PDB entry 9JS4 | electron microscopy, 3.80 A resolution | chains A and C of the 3 polymer chains in the assembly

# Chain A
Protein: Light chain of 8G3
Organism: Homo sapiens
Amino-acid sequence (217 residues; numbered 1 to 217; the number before each row is that of its first residue):
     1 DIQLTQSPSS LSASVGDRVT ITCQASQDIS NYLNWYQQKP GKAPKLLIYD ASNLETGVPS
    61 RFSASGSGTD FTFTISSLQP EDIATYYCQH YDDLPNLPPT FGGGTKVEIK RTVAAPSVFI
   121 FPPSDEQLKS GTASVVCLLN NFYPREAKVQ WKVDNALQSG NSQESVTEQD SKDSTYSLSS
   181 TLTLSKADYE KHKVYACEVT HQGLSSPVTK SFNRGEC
Unresolved in the structure: 108-217
Disulfide bonds: C23-C88

# Chain C
Protein: Spike glycoprotein
Organism: Severe acute respiratory syndrome coronavirus
Notes: fragment: RBD domain
UniProt: P0DTC2 (SPIKE_SARS2); the construct has insertions or renumbered stretches relative to UniProt, so the offset changes along the chain: 14-208 = UniProt 16-210; 211-1207 = UniProt 211-1207
Amino-acid sequence (1233 residues; row label = number of the first residue in the row):
    14 VNLTTRTQLP PAYTNSFTRG VYYPDKVFRS SVLHSTQDLF LPFFSNVTWF HVIHVSGTNG
    74 TKRFDNPVLP FNDGVYFASI EKSNIIRGWI FGTTLDSKTQ SLLIVNNATN VVIKVCEFQF
   134 CNDPFLGVYD HKNNKSWMES EFRVYSSANN CTFEYVSQPF LMDLEGKQGN FKNLREFVFK
   194 NIDGYFKIYS KHTPIIVREP EDLPQGFSAL EPLVDLPIGI NITRFQTLLA LHRSYLTPGD
   254 SSSGWTAGAA AYYVGYLQPR TFLLKYNENG TITDAVDCAL DPLSETKCTL KSFTVEKGIY
   314 QTSNFRVQPT ESIVRFPNIT NLCPFDEVFN ATRFASVYAW NRKRISNCVA DYSVLYNLAP
   374 FFTFKCYGVS PTKLNDLCFT NVYADSFVIR GDEVRQIAPG QTGNIADYNY KLPDDFTGCV
   434 IAWNSNKLDS KVSGNYNYLY RLFRKSNLKP FERDISTEIY QAGNKPCNGV AGFNCYFPLR
   494 SYSFRPTYGV GHQPYRVVVL SFELLHAPAT VCGPKKSTNL VKNKCVNFNF NGLKGTGVLT
   554 ESNKKFLPFQ QFGRDIADTT DAVRDPQTLE ILDITPCSFG GVSVITPGTN TSNQVAVLYQ
   614 GVNCTEVPVA IHADQLTPTW RVYSTGSNVF QTRAGCLIGA EYVNNSYECD IPIGAGICAS
   674 YQTQTKSHGS ASSVASQSII AYTMSLGAEN SVAYSNNSIA IPTNFTISVT TEILPVSMTK
   734 TSVDCTMYIC GDSTECSNLL LQYGSFCTQL KRALTGIAVE QDKNTQEVFA QVKQIYKTPP
   794 IKYFGGFNFS QILPDPSKPS KRSPIEDLLF NKVTLADAGF IKQYGDCLGD IAARDLICAQ
   854 KFKGLTVLPP LLTDEMIAQY TSALLAGTIT SGWTFGAGPA LQIPFPMQMA YRFNGIGVTQ
   914 NVLYENQKLI ANQFNSAIGK IQDSLSSTPS ALGKLQDVVN HNAQALNTLV KQLSSKFGAI
   974 SSVLNDIFSR LDPPEAEVQI DRLITGRLQS LQTYVTQQLI RAAEIRASAN LAATKMSECV
  1034 LGQSKRVDFC GKGYHLMSFP QSAPHGVVFL HVTYVPAQEK NFTTAPAICH DGKAHFPREG
  1094 VFVSNGTHWF VTQRNFYEPQ IITTDNTFVS GNCDVVIGIV NNTVYDPLQP ELDSFKEELD
  1154 KYFKNHTSPD VDLGDISGIN ASVVNIQKEI DRLNEVAKNL NESLIDLQEL GKYEQGYIPE
  1214 APRDGQAYVR KDGEWVLLST FLAHHHHHHH HHH
Unresolved in the structure: 14-332, 529-1246
Disulfide bonds: C336-C361, C379-C432, C391-C525, C480-C488
Differences from the reference sequence: variant V65 (Ala67 in P0DTC2), I93 (Thr95 in P0DTC2), D143 (Tyr145 in P0DTC2), E214 (Arg in P0DTC2), D339 (Gly in P0DTC2), L371 (Ser in P0DTC2), P373 (Ser in P0DTC2), F375 (Ser in P0DTC2), N417 (Lys in P0DTC2), K440 (Asn in P0DTC2), S446 (Gly in P0DTC2), N477 (Ser in P0DTC2), K478 (Thr in P0DTC2), A484 (Glu in P0DTC2), R493 (Gln in P0DTC2), S496 (Gly in P0DTC2), R498 (Gln in P0DTC2), Y501 (Asn in P0DTC2), H505 (Tyr in P0DTC2), K547 (Thr in P0DTC2), G614 (Asp in P0DTC2), Y655 (His in P0DTC2), K679 (Asn in P0DTC2), H681 (Pro in P0DTC2), K764 (Asn in P0DTC2), Y796 (Asp in P0DTC2), K856 (Asn in P0DTC2), H954 (Gln in P0DTC2), K969 (Asn in P0DTC2), F981 (Leu in P0DTC2), P986 (Lys in P0DTC2), P987 (Val in P0DTC2); insertion (209-210); conflict R211 (Asn in P0DTC2), E212 (Leu in P0DTC2), P213 (Val in P0DTC2), G682 (Arg in P0DTC2), S683 (Arg in P0DTC2), S685 (Arg in P0DTC2), P817 (Phe in P0DTC2), P892 (Ala in P0DTC2), P899 (Ala in P0DTC2), P942 (Ala in P0DTC2); expression tag (1208-1246)
UniProt features mapped onto this chain:
  - region: N280 to C301 (Putative superantigen), R403 to D405 (Integrin-binding motif), N448 to F456 (Immunodominant HLA epitope recognized by the CD8+), S816 to Y837 (Fusion peptide 1), K835 to F855 (Fusion peptide 2), D1163 to E1202 (Heptad repeat 2)
  - site: R815, S816 (Cleavage)
  - glycosylation: N15 (N-linked (GlcNAc...) (complex) asparagine), N59 (N-linked (GlcNAc...) (hybrid) asparagine), N72 (N-linked (GlcNAc...) (complex) asparagine), N120 (N-linked (GlcNAc...) (hybrid) asparagine), N147 (N-linked (GlcNAc...) (complex) asparagine), N163 (N-linked (GlcNAc...) (complex) asparagine), N234 (N-linked (GlcNAc...) (high mannose) asparagine), N282 (N-linked (GlcNAc...) (complex) asparagine), T323 (O-linked (GalNAc) threonine), S325 (O-linked (HexNAc...) serine), N331 (N-linked (GlcNAc...) (complex) asparagine), N343 (N-linked (GlcNAc...) (complex) asparagine), N603 (N-linked (GlcNAc...) (hybrid) asparagine), N616 (N-linked (GlcNAc...) (complex) asparagine), N657 (N-linked (GlcNAc...) (complex) asparagine), T676 (O-linked (GlcNAc...) threonine), T678 (O-linked (GlcNAc...) threonine), N709 (N-linked (GlcNAc...) (high mannose) asparagine), N717 (N-linked (GlcNAc...) (hybrid) asparagine), N801 (N-linked (GlcNAc...) (hybrid) asparagine) and 6 more in UniProt

# Interface between chain A and chain C
Contacting residue pairs (4):
  D28(A) with H505(C)
  S30(A) with H505(C)
  L94(A) with Q409(C)
  N96(A) with D405(C), hydrogen bond
Interface residues without a listed pair, chain A (6 interface residues in all): Y32, P95
Interface residues without a listed pair, chain C (6 interface residues in all): R403, E406, R408

# Summary
Chain A and chain C each contribute 6 residues to their interface, with 1 hydrogen bond. The hydrogen-bonded
pair is N96(A)-D405(C).
Here chain A is Light chain of 8G3 (Homo sapiens) and chain C is Spike glycoprotein (Severe acute respiratory
syndrome coronavirus). Entry 9JS4 (Cryo-EM structure of neutralizing antibody 8G3 in complex with BA.1 RBD)
was determined by electron microscopy.
